2VR3 - chains A and C; structure by X-ray diffraction, 1.95 A resolution.

Chain A:
Molecule: Clumping factor A
Source organism: Staphylococcus aureus
Notes: fragment: n2n3, residues 229-545
Reference sequence: Q2G015 (CLFA_STAA8); residues 229-545 here = UniProt positions 229-545
Amino-acid sequence (329 residues; row label = number of the first residue in the row):
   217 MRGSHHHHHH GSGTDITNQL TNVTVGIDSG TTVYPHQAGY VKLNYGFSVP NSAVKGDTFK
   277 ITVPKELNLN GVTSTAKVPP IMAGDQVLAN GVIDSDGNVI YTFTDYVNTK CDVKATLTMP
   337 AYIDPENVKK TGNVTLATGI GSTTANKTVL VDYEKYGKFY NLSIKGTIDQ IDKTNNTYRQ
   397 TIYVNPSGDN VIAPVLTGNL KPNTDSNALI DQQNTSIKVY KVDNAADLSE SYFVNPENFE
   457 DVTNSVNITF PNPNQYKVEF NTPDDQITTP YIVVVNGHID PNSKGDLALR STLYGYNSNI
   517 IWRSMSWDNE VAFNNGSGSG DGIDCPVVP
Disordered / not traced: 217-229, 300-302, 453-455, 477-478
Differences from the reference sequence: engineered mutation Cys-327 (Asp in Q2G015), Cys-541 (Lys in Q2G015)
Swiss-Prot annotation at these positions:
  - mutagenesis: Asn-525 (N525A: 2-fold reduction in clumping titer compared to wild-type), Glu-526 to Val-527 (More than 1000-fold reduction in clumping titer compared to wild-type. No binding to soluble Fg. Dramatic reduction of ability to adhere to immobilized Fg), Glu-526 (E526A: 32-fold reduction in clumping titer compared to wild-type. Reduced ability to bind to soluble Fg and to adhere to immobilized Fg), Val-527 (V527S: 16- to 32-fold reduction in clumping titer compared to wild-type. activity. Reduced ability to bind to soluble Fg and to adhere to immobilized Fg), Ala-528 (A528V: 2-fold reduction in clumping titer compared to wild-type; when associated with A-532), Gly-532 (G532A: 2-fold reduction in clumping titer compared to wild-type; when associated with V-528), Asp-537 (D537A: 2-fold reduction in clumping titer compared to wild-type)
Disulfides: Cys-327/Cys-541
What the authors report for this chain:
  - mutagenesis - D327C/K541C (34 nM Fg): increased binding to Fg

Chain C:
Molecule: Fibrinogen gamma-chain
Notes: fragment: c-terminal gamma-chain peptide analog, residues 425-437
Reference sequence: P02679 (FIBG_HUMAN); residues 399-411 here correspond to UniProt positions 425-437 (UniProt number = residue number + 26)
Amino-acid sequence (13 residues; each row starts with the number of its first residue):
   399 QHHLGGAKQA GAV
Disordered / not traced: 399
Differences from the reference sequence: engineered mutation Ala-410 (Asp436 in P02679)
Swiss-Prot annotation at these positions:
  - cross-link: Lys-406 (Isoglutamyl lysine isopeptide (Lys-Gln) (interchain with Q-424))
What the authors report for this chain:
  - mutagenesis - K406A: unchanged binding to Clumping factor A (chain A)
  - mutagenesis - D410A: increased binding to Clumping factor A (chain A)

Interface between chain A and chain C:
Contacting residue pairs (59; chain A residue first):
  Pro-251(A) / Lys-406(C)
  Pro-251(A) / Gln-407(C)
  His-252(A) / Ala-405(C)
  His-252(A) / Lys-406(C)  hydrogen bond (backbone-backbone)
  Gln-253(A) / Gly-404(C)  hydrogen bond (side chain-backbone)
  Gln-253(A) / Ala-405(C)
  Gln-253(A) / Lys-406(C)  hydrogen bond (backbone-backbone)
  Ala-254(A) / Lys-406(C)  hydrogen bond (backbone-backbone)
  Ala-254(A) / Ala-408(C)
  Leu-285(A) / Ala-410(C)
  Asn-286(A) / Gly-409(C)
  Asn-286(A) / Ala-410(C)  hydrogen bond (backbone-backbone)
  Gly-287(A) / Ala-408(C)
  Val-288(A) / Gln-407(C)
  Val-288(A) / Ala-408(C)  hydrogen bond (backbone-backbone)
  Val-288(A) / Gly-409(C)
  Thr-289(A) / Gly-409(C)
  Thr-289(A) / Ala-410(C)  hydrogen bond (side chain-backbone)
  Ala-292(A) / Ala-410(C)  hydrophobic
  Tyr-338(A) / Ala-408(C)  hydrophobic
  Tyr-338(A) / Gly-409(C)  hydrogen bond (side chain-backbone)
  Tyr-338(A) / Ala-410(C)
  Phe-375(A) / His-400(C)
  Phe-375(A) / His-401(C)
  Thr-383(A) / Gln-407(C)
  Ile-384(A) / Gln-407(C)  hydrogen bond (backbone-side chain)
  Lys-389(A) / Val-411(C)  hydrogen bond (side chain-backbone)
  Arg-506(A) / Leu-402(C)
  Ser-520(A) / His-400(C)
  Ser-520(A) / His-401(C)  hydrogen bond (backbone-backbone)
  Met-521(A) / His-401(C)
  Met-521(A) / Leu-402(C)
  Met-521(A) / Gly-403(C)
  Ser-522(A) / His-401(C)  hydrogen bond (backbone-backbone)
  Ser-522(A) / Leu-402(C)
  Ser-522(A) / Gly-403(C)  hydrogen bond (backbone-backbone)
  Trp-523(A) / Leu-402(C)
  Trp-523(A) / Gly-403(C)
  Trp-523(A) / Gly-404(C)
  Trp-523(A) / Ala-405(C)
  Asp-524(A) / Leu-402(C)
  Asp-524(A) / Gly-403(C)  hydrogen bond (backbone-backbone)
  Asp-524(A) / Gly-404(C)
  Asp-524(A) / Ala-405(C)  hydrogen bond (backbone-backbone)
  Asn-525(A) / Ala-405(C)
  Glu-526(A) / Ala-405(C)  hydrogen bond (backbone-backbone)
  Glu-526(A) / Lys-406(C)  salt bridge
  Glu-526(A) / Gln-407(C)  hydrogen bond (backbone-backbone)
  Val-527(A) / Lys-406(C)
  Val-527(A) / Gln-407(C)
  Ala-528(A) / Gln-407(C)  hydrogen bond (backbone-backbone)
  Ala-528(A) / Ala-408(C)
  Ala-528(A) / Gly-409(C)  hydrogen bond (backbone-backbone)
  Phe-529(A) / Gly-409(C)
  Phe-529(A) / Ala-410(C)
  Asn-530(A) / Gly-409(C)  hydrogen bond (backbone-backbone)
  Asn-530(A) / Ala-410(C)
  Asn-530(A) / Val-411(C)  hydrogen bond (backbone-backbone)
  Asn-531(A) / Val-411(C)
Other interface residues (no listed pair), chain A (32 interface residues in all): Gly-255, Tyr-256, Thr-291, Gly-382
From the paper, about this interface:
  - specific contacts: Lys-389(A)/Val-411(C) (hydrogen bond)
  - interface residues, chain A: Tyr-338(A), Ile-384(A), Lys-389(A), Met-521(A), Trp-523(A), Asn-525(A), Glu-526(A), Val-527(A), Phe-529(A)

Overview:
Chain A and chain C form an interface of 32 and 12 residues respectively; the contacts include 21 hydrogen
bonds and 1 salt bridge. Polar contacts include Glu-526(A)/Lys-406(C), Gln-253(A)/Gly-404(C) and
Thr-289(A)/Ala-410(C). The authors report a hydrogen bond between Lys-389(A) and Val-411(C). From the paper:
D327C/K541C of chain A increase binding to Fg; interface residues Tyr-338(A), Ile-384(A) and Lys-389(A) among
others; 3 substitutions were tested in all.
Chain A is Clumping factor A (Staphylococcus aureus) and chain C is Fibrinogen gamma-chain; the structure,
Structural and Biochemical Characterization of Fibrinogen binding to ClfA from Staphylocccus aureus, was
determined by X-ray diffraction.
